Entry 8I8B (electron microscopy, 4.31 A resolution (low resolution: residue-level contacts below are approximate; hydrogen-bond / salt-bridge calls are withheld)); this record covers chains A and B of the 14 polymer chains in the assembly.

# Chain A (and B)
Molecule: Viral capsid associated protein
Organism: Autographa californica multiple nucleopolyhedrovirus
Notes: chain B of this document is another copy of the same molecule, construct and numbering; everything in this record applies to it too
UniProtKB: A0A0N7CTI8 (A0A0N7CTI8_9ABAC); residue numbers follow UniProt; this construct covers 1-691
Amino-acid sequence (691 residues; row label = number of the first residue in the row):
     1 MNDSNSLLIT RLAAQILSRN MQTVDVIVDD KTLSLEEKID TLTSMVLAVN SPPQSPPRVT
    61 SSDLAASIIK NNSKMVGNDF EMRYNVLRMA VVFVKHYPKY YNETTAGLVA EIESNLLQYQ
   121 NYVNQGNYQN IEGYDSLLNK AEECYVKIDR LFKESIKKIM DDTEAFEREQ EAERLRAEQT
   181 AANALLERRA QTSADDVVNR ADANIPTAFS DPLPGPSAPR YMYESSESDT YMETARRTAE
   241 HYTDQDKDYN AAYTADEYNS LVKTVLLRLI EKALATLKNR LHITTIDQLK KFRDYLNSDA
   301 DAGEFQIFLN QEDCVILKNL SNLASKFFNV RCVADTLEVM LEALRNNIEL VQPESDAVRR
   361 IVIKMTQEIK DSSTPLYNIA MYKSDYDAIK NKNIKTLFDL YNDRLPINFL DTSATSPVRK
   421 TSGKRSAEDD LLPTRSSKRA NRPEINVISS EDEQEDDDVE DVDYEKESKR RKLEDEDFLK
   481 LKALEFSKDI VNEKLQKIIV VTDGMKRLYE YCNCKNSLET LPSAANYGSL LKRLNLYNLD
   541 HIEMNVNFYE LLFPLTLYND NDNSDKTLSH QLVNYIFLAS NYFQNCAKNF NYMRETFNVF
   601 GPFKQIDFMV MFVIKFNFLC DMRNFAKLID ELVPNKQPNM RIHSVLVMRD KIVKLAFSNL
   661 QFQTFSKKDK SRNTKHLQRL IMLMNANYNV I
Disordered / not traced: 1-489, 665-672, 686-691
Disulfides: C512-C514

# Interface between chain A and chain B
Contacting residue pairs - 60 pairs, chain A then chain B:
  N492(A) with N673(B)
  E493(A) with D540(B); K604(B)
  Q496(A) with H676(B)
  K497(A) with D540(B); H541(B)
  I499(A) with L680(B)
  D503(A) with M684(B)
  R507(A) with L683(B)
  N538(A) with K497(B)
  D540(A) with E493(B); K497(B)
  E543(A) with N547(B)
  M544(A) with N547(B); E550(B)
  N545(A) with N547(B); K654(B)
  N547(A) with E543(B); N545(B)
  F553(A) with F662(B)
  K604(A) with I490(B); E493(B)
  R623(A) with M684(B)
  E631(A) with L677(B)
  L632(A) with T674(B); L677(B)
  K636(A) with T664(B)
  P638(A) with Q663(B)
  M640(A) with Q663(B)
  V647(A) with Q661(B)
  D650(A) with S658(B)
  K651(A) with L655(B); S658(B); N659(B)
  K654(A) with N545(B); K654(B); S658(B)
  L655(A) with K651(B)
  S658(A) with D650(B)
  N659(A) with K651(B)
  Q661(A) with H643(B); V647(B)
  F662(A) with E550(B); F553(B)
  Q663(A) with P638(B)
  T664(A) with P638(B)
  T674(A) with E631(B)
  H676(A) with N492(B); Q496(B)
  L677(A) with D630(B); E631(B); L632(B)
  L680(A) with I499(B); D503(B)
  L683(A) with D503(B); R623(B)
  M684(A) with R623(B); A626(B); K627(B)
  N685(A) with K627(B)
Also at the interface, not in a pair above, chain A (52 interface residues in all): V491, K494, K506, H541, Y549, E550, Q605, F608, K627, D630, P634, N635, I681
Also at the interface, not in a pair above, chain B (50 interface residues in all): K494, M544, Y549, F608, I629, N639, M640, I681, N685

# Summary
52 residues of chain A face 50 of chain B across their interface.
Chain A and chain B are both Viral capsid associated protein (Autographa californica multiple
nucleopolyhedrovirus); the structure, Outer shell and inner layer structures of Autographa californica
multiple nucleopolyhedrovirus (AcMNPV), was determined by electron microscopy together with 8I8A and 8I8C from
the same study.
